Entry 8YVF (electron microscopy, 2.99 A resolution); this record covers chains s and X2 of the 71 polymer chains in the assembly.

# Chain s
Protein: Major carboxysome shell protein CsoS1A
Organism: Halothiobacillus neapolitanus
UniProtKB: P45689 (CSOSA_HALNC); numbering as in UniProt (aligned over 1-98)
Amino-acid sequence (98 residues; each row starts with the number of its first residue):
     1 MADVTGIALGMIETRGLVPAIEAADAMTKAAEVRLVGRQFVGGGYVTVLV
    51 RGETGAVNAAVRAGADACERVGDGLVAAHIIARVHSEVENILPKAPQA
Disordered / not traced: 1-5, 98

# Chain X2
Protein: Carboxysome assembly protein CsoS2B
Organism: Halothiobacillus neapolitanus
UniProtKB: O85041 (CSOS2_HALNC); numbering as in UniProt (aligned over 592-869)
Amino-acid sequence (279 residues; numbered 591 to 869; the number before each row is that of its first residue):
   591 MPFCTSTPEPEAQSTEQSLTCEGQIISGTSVDASDLVTGNEIGEQQLISG
   641 DAYVGAQQTGCLPTSPRFNQTGNVQSMGFKNTNQPEQNFAPGEVMPTDFS
   691 IQTPARSAQNRITGNDIAPSGRITGPGMLATGLITGTPEFRHAARELVGS
   741 PQPMAMAMANRNKAAQAPVVQPEVVATQEKPELVCAPRSDQMDRVSGEGK
   791 ERCHITGDDWSVNKHITGTAGQWASGRNPSMRGNARVVETSAFANRNVPK
   841 PEKPGSKITGSSGNDTQGSLITYSGGARG
Disordered / not traced: 591-603, 652-869
Disulfides: C611-C651
Construct notes: initiating methionine (591)

# Chain s / chain X2 interface
Residue-residue contacts (30; chain s residue first):
  A30(s) - D641(X2)
  G55(s) - Y643(X2)
  N58(s) - V621(X2)
  N58(s) - Y643(X2)  hydrogen bond (side chain-backbone)
  A59(s) - A642(X2)
  R62(s) - S608(X2)  hydrogen bond (side chain-backbone)
  R62(s) - L609(X2)  hydrogen bond (side chain-backbone)
  R62(s) - I616(X2)
  R62(s) - A642(X2)
  R62(s) - Y643(X2)
  R62(s) - V644(X2)  hydrogen bond (side chain-backbone)
  R62(s) - G645(X2)
  A65(s) - Q614(X2)
  A65(s) - I616(X2)  hydrophobic
  D66(s) - T610(X2)  hydrogen bond
  D66(s) - E612(X2)
  E69(s) - E612(X2)
  E69(s) - Q614(X2)  hydrogen bond
  R70(s) - E612(X2)  salt bridge
  L75(s) - Q614(X2)
  A78(s) - I615(X2)
  A78(s) - I616(X2)  hydrophobic
  A78(s) - S617(X2)  hydrogen bond (backbone-backbone)
  H79(s) - S617(X2)
  H79(s) - G618(X2)
  I80(s) - I616(X2)  hydrophobic
  I80(s) - S617(X2)  hydrogen bond (backbone-backbone)
  I80(s) - G618(X2)
  I80(s) - T619(X2)  hydrogen bond (backbone-backbone)
  A82(s) - T619(X2)  hydrogen bond (backbone-side chain)
Other interface residues (no listed pair), chain s (16 interface residues in all): V61, I81

# Summary
Chain s and chain X2 each contribute 16 residues to their interface; the contacts include 10 hydrogen bonds
and 1 salt bridge. Among the polar pairs are R70(s)-E612(X2), N58(s)-Y643(X2) and R62(s)-S608(X2).
Here chain s is Major carboxysome shell protein CsoS1A and chain X2 is Carboxysome assembly protein CsoS2B,
both from Halothiobacillus neapolitanus. Entry 8YVF (cryo-EM structure of carboxysomal midi-shell: assembly
from CsoS4A/4B/1A/1B/1C/1D and CsoS2 C-terminal co-expression (T=9 Q=12)) was determined by electron
microscopy (same publication as 8YVE, 8YVI and 9F0H).
